PDB entry 6RQC | electron microscopy, 4.40 A resolution (low resolution: residue-level contacts below are approximate; hydrogen-bond / salt-bridge calls are withheld) | chains A and X of the 14 polymer chains in the assembly

Chain A:
Molecule: Origin recognition complex subunit 1
From: Saccharomyces cerevisiae S288c
Reference sequence: P54784 (ORC1_YEAST); numbering as in UniProt (aligned over 1-914)
Amino-acid sequence (949 residues; row label = number of the first residue in the row; numbers below 1 keep their minus sign (Met-34 is residue -34)):
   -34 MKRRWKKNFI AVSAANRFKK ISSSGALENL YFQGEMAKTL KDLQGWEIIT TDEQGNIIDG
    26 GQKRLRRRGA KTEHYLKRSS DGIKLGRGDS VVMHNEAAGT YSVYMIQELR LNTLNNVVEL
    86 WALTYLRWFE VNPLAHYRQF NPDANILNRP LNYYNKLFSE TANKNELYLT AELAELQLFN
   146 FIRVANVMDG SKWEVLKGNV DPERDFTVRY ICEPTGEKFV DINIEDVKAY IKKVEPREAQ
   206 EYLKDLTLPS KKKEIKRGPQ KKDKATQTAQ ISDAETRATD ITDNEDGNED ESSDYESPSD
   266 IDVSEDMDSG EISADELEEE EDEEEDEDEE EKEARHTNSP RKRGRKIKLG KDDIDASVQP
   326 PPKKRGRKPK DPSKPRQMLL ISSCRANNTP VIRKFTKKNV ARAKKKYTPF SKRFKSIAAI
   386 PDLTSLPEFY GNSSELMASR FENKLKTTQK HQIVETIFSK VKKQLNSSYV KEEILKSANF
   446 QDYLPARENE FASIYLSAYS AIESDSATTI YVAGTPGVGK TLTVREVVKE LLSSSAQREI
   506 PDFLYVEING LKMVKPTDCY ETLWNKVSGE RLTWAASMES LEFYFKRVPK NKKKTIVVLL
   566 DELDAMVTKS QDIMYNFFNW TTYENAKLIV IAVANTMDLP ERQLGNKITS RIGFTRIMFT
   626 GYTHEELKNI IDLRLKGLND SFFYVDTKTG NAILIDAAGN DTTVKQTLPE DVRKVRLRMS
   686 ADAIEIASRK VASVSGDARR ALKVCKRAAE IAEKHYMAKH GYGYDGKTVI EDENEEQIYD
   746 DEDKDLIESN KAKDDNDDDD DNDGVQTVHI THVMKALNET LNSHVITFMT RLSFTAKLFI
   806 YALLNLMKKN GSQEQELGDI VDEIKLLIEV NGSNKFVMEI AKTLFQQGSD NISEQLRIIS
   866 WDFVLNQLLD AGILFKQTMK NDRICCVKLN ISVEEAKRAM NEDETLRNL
Not modelled in the structure: -34 to 354, 435-447, 661-675, 731-768
Differences from the reference sequence: initiating methionine (-34); expression tag (-33 to 0)
Metal / ion sites: Mg2+: Thr486 (together with ATP)
Small-molecule neighbours: ATP (adenosine-5'-triphosphate): Ser432, Leu449, Ala451, Thr480, Pro481, Gly482, Val483, Gly484, Lys485, Thr486, Leu487, Tyr627, Ile635, Arg639, Ala703, Arg704, Leu707
UniProt features mapped onto this chain:
  - binding site (ATP): Val435, Gly479 to Leu487, Glu567, Asn600, Arg704, Gly726 to Thr733
  - binding site (Mg(2+)): Asp566, Glu567
  - modified residue: Ser237 (Phosphoserine)

Chain X:
Molecule: 88-nt DNA strand
Sequence (88 nucleotides; each row starts with the number of its first residue):
     1 TGGTTTTTAT ATGTTTTGTT ATGTATTGTT TATTTTCCCT TGACTGACTG ACTGACTGAC
    61 TGACTGACTG ACTGACTGAC TGTATATA

Chain A / chain X interface:
Contacting residue pairs (11; chain A residue first):
  Phe360(A) with DG13(X); DT14(X)
  Lys362(A) with DT12(X); DG13(X)
  Tyr372(A) with DA9(X); DT10(X)
  Lys520(A) with DT12(X)
  Thr538(A) with DT10(X); DA11(X)
  Trp539(A) with DA11(X)
  Ala540(A) with DT10(X)
Also at the interface, not in a pair above, chain A (8 interface residues in all): Arg367

Summary:
The interface between chain A and chain X involves 8 residues on one side and 6 on the other. Ligands of chain
A: ATP. Curated annotation (UniProt) lists 21 ATP-binding residues and Mg2+-binding residues Asp566(A) and
Glu567(A) on chain A.
Here chain A is Origin recognition complex subunit 1 (Saccharomyces cerevisiae S288c) and chain X is an 88-nt
DNA strand. Entry 6RQC (Cryo-EM structure of an MCM loading intermediate) was determined by electron
microscopy.
